PDB entry 3ZWH | X-ray diffraction, 1.94 A resolution | chains A and B of the 3 polymer chains in the assembly

Chain A (and B):
Molecule: Protein S100-A4
From: Homo sapiens
Notes: chain B of this document is another copy of the same molecule, construct and numbering; everything in this record applies to it too
Reference sequence: P26447 (S10A4_HUMAN); numbering as in UniProt (aligned over 1-101)
Amino-acid sequence (104 residues; row label = number of the first residue in the row; numbers below 1 keep their minus sign (Gly-2 is residue -2)):
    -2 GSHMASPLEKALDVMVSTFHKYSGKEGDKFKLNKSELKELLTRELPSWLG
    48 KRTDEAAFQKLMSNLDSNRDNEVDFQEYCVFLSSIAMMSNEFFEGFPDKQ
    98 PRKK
Unresolved in the structure: -2 to 1, 95-101 (chain B: -2 to 0, 100-101)
Sequence notes: expression tag (-2 to 0); engineered mutation Ser3 (Cys in P26447), Trp45 (Phe in P26447), Ser81 (Cys in P26447), Ser86 (Cys in P26447)
Ion coordination: Ca2+ site 1: Ser20, Glu23, Asp25, Lys28, Glu33; Ca2+ site 2: Asp63, Asn65, Asp67, Glu69, Glu74
Curated features (UniProtKB/Swiss-Prot):
  - binding site (Ca(2+)): Lys28, Glu33, Asp63, Asn65, Asp67, Glu69, Glu74
  - modified residue: Ala2 (N-acetylalanine), Lys7 (N6-acetyllysine), Lys35 (N6-acetyllysine)
Reported in the primary citation:
  - conformationally variable residues (loop rearrangement): Leu42 to Asp51
  - mutagenesis - F45W: unchanged binding to Myosin-9
  - mutagenesis - C81S: decreased binding to Myosin-9 (citing earlier work)
  - mutagenesis - C3S/F45W/C81S/C86S: decreased binding to Myosin-9

Chain A / chain B interface:
Residue-residue contacts (56):
  Ser3(A) - Glu41(B)  hydrogen bond (side chain-backbone)
  Pro4(A) - Val11(B)
  Leu5(A) - Val11(B)  hydrophobic
  Leu5(A) - Thr15(B)
  Leu5(A) - Leu42(B)  hydrophobic
  Glu6(A) - Glu41(B)
  Glu6(A) - Leu42(B)
  Glu6(A) - Pro43(B)
  Glu6(A) - Ser44(B)  hydrogen bond (side chain-backbone)
  Glu6(A) - Trp45(B)
  Ala8(A) - Ala8(B)
  Leu9(A) - Leu79(B)
  Leu9(A) - Ile82(B)  hydrophobic
  Asp10(A) - Ser86(B)
  Val11(A) - Pro4(B)
  Val11(A) - Leu5(B)
  Met12(A) - Ala83(B)  hydrophobic
  Val13(A) - Ala83(B)
  Val13(A) - Ser86(B)
  Val13(A) - Asn87(B)
  Val13(A) - Phe90(B)  hydrophobic
  His17(A) - Asn87(B)  hydrogen bond
  His17(A) - Phe90(B)
  His17(A) - Glu91(B)  salt bridge
  Lys26(A) - Asp95(B)  salt bridge
  Phe27(A) - Glu91(B)
  Glu41(A) - Ser3(B)  hydrogen bond (backbone-side chain)
  Glu41(A) - Glu6(B)
  Leu42(A) - Leu5(B)  hydrophobic
  Leu42(A) - Glu6(B)
  Leu42(A) - Leu9(B)  hydrophobic
  Pro43(A) - Glu6(B)
  Ser44(A) - Glu6(B)  hydrogen bond
  Phe72(A) - Ala83(B)
  Phe72(A) - Met84(B)
  Phe72(A) - Asn87(B)
  Gln73(A) - Met84(B)
  Tyr75(A) - Leu5(B)
  Cys76(A) - Ser80(B)
  Cys76(A) - Ala83(B)  hydrophobic
  Leu79(A) - Leu5(B)  hydrophobic
  Leu79(A) - Leu9(B)
  Ser80(A) - Cys76(B)
  Ser80(A) - Ser80(B)  hydrogen bond
  Ile82(A) - Leu9(B)  hydrophobic
  Ala83(A) - Val13(B)
  Ala83(A) - Phe72(B)
  Met84(A) - Phe72(B)
  Met84(A) - Gln73(B)
  Asn87(A) - Val13(B)
  Asn87(A) - His17(B)  hydrogen bond
  Asn87(A) - Phe72(B)
  Phe90(A) - Val13(B)  hydrophobic
  Phe90(A) - His17(B)
  Glu91(A) - His17(B)  salt bridge
  Glu91(A) - Phe27(B)
Other interface residues (no listed pair), chain A (33 interface residues in all): Ser14, Thr15, Leu37, Ser86
Other interface residues (no listed pair), chain B (34 interface residues in all): Met12, Leu37, Arg40, Tyr75, Arg99

Summary:
33 residues of chain A face 34 of chain B across their interface; the contacts include 7 hydrogen bonds and 3
salt bridges. Polar contacts include His17(A)-Glu91(B), Lys26(A)-Asp95(B) and Ser3(A)-Glu41(B). UniProt lists
7 Ca2+-binding residues on chain A. The paper reports that C81S and C3S/F45W/C81S/C86S of chain A reduce
binding to Myosin-9; conformational variability at Leu42(A).
Chain A and chain B are both Protein S100-A4 (Homo sapiens); the structure, Ca2+-bound S100A4 C3S, C81S, C86S
and F45W mutant complexed with myosin IIA, was determined by X-ray diffraction.
